Entry 2OWW (X-ray diffraction, 2.20 A resolution); this record covers chain A.

== Chain A ==
Molecule: 4-alpha-glucanotransferase
From: Thermus thermophilus
Notes: EC 2.4.1.25; fragment: amylomaltase
UniProt: Q72J82 (Q72J82_THET2); aligned to UniProt positions 1-496 over residues 4-500 (the alignment contains insertions or deletions, so no single offset holds)
Sequence (502 residues; each row starts with the number of its first residue; note: 1 number in that range is skipped by the numbering (no residue carries it; nothing is unmodelled there); numbers below 1 keep their minus sign (Gly-2 is residue -2)):
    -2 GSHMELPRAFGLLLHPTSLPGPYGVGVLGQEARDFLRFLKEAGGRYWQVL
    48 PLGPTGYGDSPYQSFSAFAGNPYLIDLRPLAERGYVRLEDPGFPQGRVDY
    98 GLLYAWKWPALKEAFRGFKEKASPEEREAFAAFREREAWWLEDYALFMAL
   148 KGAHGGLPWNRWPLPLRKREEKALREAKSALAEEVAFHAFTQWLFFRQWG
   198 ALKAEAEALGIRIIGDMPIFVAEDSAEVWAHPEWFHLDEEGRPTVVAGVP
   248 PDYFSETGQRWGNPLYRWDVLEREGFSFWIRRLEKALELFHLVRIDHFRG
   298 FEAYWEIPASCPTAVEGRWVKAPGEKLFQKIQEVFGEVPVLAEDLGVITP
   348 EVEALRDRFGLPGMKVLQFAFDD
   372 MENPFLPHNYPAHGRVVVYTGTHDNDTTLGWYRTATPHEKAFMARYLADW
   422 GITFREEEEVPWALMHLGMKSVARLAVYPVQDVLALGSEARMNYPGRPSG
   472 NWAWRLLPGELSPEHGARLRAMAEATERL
Disordered / not traced: -2 to 0
Differences from the reference sequence: cloning artifact (-2 to 0); modified residue (370, 370)
Modified / non-standard residues: Asp370 ((3-amino-2,5-dioxo-1-pyrrolidinyl)acetic acid; SUI)
Glycans and other covalent adducts: glycan linked to Asp293; covalent link Asp370-Met372
Residues lining bound ligands:
  - 4-deoxy-alpha-D-glucopyranose (G4D): Val246, Gln256, Trp258, His294, Glu340, Leu342, Gly343, Asp395
  - malonate ion (MLI): Tyr101, Trp105, Lys109, Met145, His185
What the authors report for this chain:
  - catalytic residues: Gln256
  - mutagenesis - Q256N: decreased catalytic activity on small substrates (citing earlier work)
  - catalytic residues: Glu340 (proposed by the authors, not directly observed)

== Overview ==
Chain A binds 4-deoxy-alpha-D-glucopyranose and malonate ion. From the paper: catalytic residues Gln256 and
Glu340; Q256N reduces catalytic activity on small substrates.
Chain A is 4-alpha-glucanotransferase (Thermus thermophilus); the structure, Covalent intermediate in
amylomaltase in complex with the acceptor analog 4-deoxyglucose, was determined by X-ray diffraction,
deposited together with 2OWC and 2OWX.
